Entry 6K99 (electron microscopy, 4.10 A resolution (low resolution: residue-level contacts below are approximate; hydrogen-bond / salt-bridge calls are withheld)); this record covers chains A and E of the 12 polymer chains in the assembly.

== Chain A (and E) ==
Name: Apoptosis-associated speck-like protein containing a CARD
From: Homo sapiens
Notes: chain E of this document is another copy of the same molecule, construct and numbering; everything in this record applies to it too
UniProtKB: Q9ULZ3 (ASC_HUMAN); residue numbers follow UniProt; this construct covers 112-194
Chain sequence (83 residues; row label = number of the first residue in the row):
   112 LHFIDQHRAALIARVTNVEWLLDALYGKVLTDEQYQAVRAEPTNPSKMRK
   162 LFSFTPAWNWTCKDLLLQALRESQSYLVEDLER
Curated features (UniProtKB/Swiss-Prot):
  - cross-link: K174 (Glycyl lysine isopeptide (Lys-Gly) (interchain with G-Cter in ubiquitin))
  - mutagenesis: K174 (K174R: Loss of inflammasome activation activity)
From the paper describing this entry:
  - self-association interface (contacts with another copy of this molecule): N170
  - specificity-determining residues: Q185 to Y187 (proposed by the authors, not directly observed)

== Chain A / chain E interface ==
Residue-residue contacts (7):
  E130(A) - R160(E)
  D134(A) - R119(E)
  D134(A) - R160(E)
  Y137(A) - R119(E)
  D143(A) - P167(E)
  Y146(A) - R119(E)
  R150(A) - R160(E)
Also at the interface, not in a pair above, chain E (5 interface residues in all): A120, I123

== Summary ==
6 residues of chain A and 5 residues of chain E are in contact. Curated annotation (UniProt) lists one
mutagenesis site on chain A. The paper reports the specificity determinant Q185(A); a self-association
interface involving N170(A).
Chain A and chain E are both Apoptosis-associated speck-like protein containing a CARD (Homo sapiens); the
structure, Structure of ASC CARD filament, was determined by electron microscopy, deposited together with
6K7V, 6K8J and 6K9F.
